1SAX - chains D and B of the 4 polymer chains in the assembly; structure by X-ray diffraction, 2.80 A resolution.

== Chain D ==
Molecule: 25-nt DNA strand
Sequence (25 nucleotides; row label = number of the first residue in the row):
     1 CAAAATTACA ACTGTAATAT CGGAG

== Chain B ==
Molecule: Methicillin resistance regulatory protein mecI
Organism: Staphylococcus aureus subsp. aureus
UniProtKB: P68262 (MECI_STAAU); residues 1-123 here = UniProt positions 1-123
Chain sequence (123 residues; numbered 1 to 123; the number before each row is that of its first residue):
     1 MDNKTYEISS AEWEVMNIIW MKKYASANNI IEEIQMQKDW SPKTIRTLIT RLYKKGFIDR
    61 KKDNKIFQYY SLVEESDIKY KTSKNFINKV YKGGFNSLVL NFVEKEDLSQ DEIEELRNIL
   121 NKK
Unresolved in the structure: 1-2, 123
Bound ions: K+ near Glu112 (its only coordinating residue here)
UniProt features mapped onto this chain:
  - DNA-binding region: Glu7 to Ser71 (H-T-H motif)
  - site: Asn101, Phe102 (Cleavage)

== How chain D and chain B interact ==
Residue-residue contacts - 9 pairs, chain D then chain B:
  DA3(D) with Asn28(B), hydrogen bond to the phosphate; Arg46(B), salt bridge to the phosphate
  DA4(D) with Arg46(B), salt bridge to the phosphate; Lys65(B), phosphate contact; Ile66(B), phosphate contact; Phe67(B), hydrogen bond to the phosphate
  DA5(D) with Arg60(B), salt bridge to the phosphate; Phe67(B), phosphate contact
  DA8(D) with Arg51(B), base contact
Interface residues without a listed pair, chain B (9 interface residues in all): Ala27, Lys43

== Overview ==
The interface between chain D and chain B involves 4 residues on one side and 9 on the other, with 2 hydrogen
bonds and 3 salt bridges. Among the polar pairs are DA3(D)-Asn28(B), DA4(D)-Phe67(B) and DA3(D)-Arg46(B).
Chain D is a 25-nt DNA strand and chain B is Methicillin resistance regulatory protein mecI (Staphylococcus
aureus subsp. aureus); the structure, Three-dimensional structure of s.aureus methicillin-resistance
regulating transcriptional repressor meci in complex with 25-bp ds-DNA, was determined by X-ray diffraction.
